PDB entry 7Y7M | electron microscopy, 3.05 A resolution | chains B and D of the 6 polymer chains in the assembly

== Chain B ==
Name: Capsid protein VP2
From: Coxsackievirus A16
Notes: EC 3.4.22.29, 3.6.1.15, 3.4.22.28, 2.7.7.48
UniProtKB: A9LXZ4 (A9LXZ4_9ENTO); residues 1-254 here correspond to UniProt positions 70-323 (UniProt number = residue number + 69)
Chain sequence (254 residues; row label = number of the first residue in the row):
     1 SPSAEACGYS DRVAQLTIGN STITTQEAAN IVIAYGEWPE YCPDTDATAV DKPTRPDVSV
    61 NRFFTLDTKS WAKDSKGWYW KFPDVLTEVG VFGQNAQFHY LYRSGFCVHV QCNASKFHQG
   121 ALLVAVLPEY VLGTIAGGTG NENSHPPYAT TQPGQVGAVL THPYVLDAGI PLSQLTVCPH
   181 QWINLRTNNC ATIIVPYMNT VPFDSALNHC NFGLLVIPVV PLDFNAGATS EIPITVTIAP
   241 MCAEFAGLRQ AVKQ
Not modelled in the structure: 1-9
What the authors report for this chain:
  - mutagenesis - V159F: decreased growth

== Chain D ==
Name: Capsid protein VP4
From: Coxsackievirus A16
UniProtKB: A8TSC7 (A8TSC7_9ENTO); residue numbers follow UniProt; this construct covers 1-69
Chain sequence (69 residues; row label = number of the first residue in the row):
     1 MGSQVSTQRS GSHENSNSAS EGSTINYTTI NYYKDAYAAS AGRQDMSQDP KRFTDPVMDV
    61 IHEMAPPLK
Not modelled in the structure: 1-11
Differences from the reference sequence: conflict Arg52 (Lys in A8TSC7)

== Chain B / chain D interface ==
Pairs across the interface (13; chain B residue first):
  Asp11(B) with Asp59(D); Leu68(D)
  Arg12(B) with Leu68(D); Lys69(D)
  Asn30(B) with Val57(D); Asp59(D), hydrogen bond; Ile61(D)
  Ile31(B) with Val57(D); Met58(D), hydrogen bond (backbone-backbone)
  Val32(B) with Pro56(D)
  Ile33(B) with Pro56(D), hydrogen bond (backbone-backbone)
  Tyr35(B) with Arg52(D); Phe53(D), hydrophobic
Interface residues without a listed pair, chain B (10 interface residues in all): Ala28, Gly36, Trp38
Interface residues without a listed pair, chain D (10 interface residues in all): Pro67

== Overview ==
The chain B/chain D interface involves 10 residues from each chain, with 3 hydrogen bonds. Polar contacts
include Asn30(B)-Asp59(D), Ile31(B)-Met58(D) and Ile33(B)-Pro56(D). The paper reports that V159F of chain B
reduces growth.
Here chain B is Capsid protein VP2 and chain D is Capsid protein VP4, both from Coxsackievirus A16. Entry 7Y7M
(The structure of coxsackievirus A16 mature virion in complex with Fab 8C4) was determined by electron
microscopy together with 7YV2, 7YV7, 7YRF, 7YRH and 7YMS from the same study.
